Entry 7SCB (electron microscopy, 2.50 A resolution); this record covers chains AI and BE of the 29 polymer chains in the assembly.

Chain AI:
Name: Allophycocyanin beta chain
Source organism: Synechocystis sp. PCC 6803 substr. Kazusa
Reference sequence: Q01952 (APCB_SYNY3); residues 1-161 here = UniProt positions 1-161
Chain sequence (161 residues; numbered 1 to 161; the number before each row is that of its first residue):
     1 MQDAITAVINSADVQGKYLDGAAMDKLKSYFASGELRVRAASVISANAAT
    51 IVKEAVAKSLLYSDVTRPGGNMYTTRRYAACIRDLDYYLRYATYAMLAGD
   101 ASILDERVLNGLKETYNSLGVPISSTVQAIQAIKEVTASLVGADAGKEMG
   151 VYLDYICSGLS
Glycans and other covalent adducts: phycocyanobilin (CYC) linked to Cys-81
Ligand contacts:
  - phycocyanobilin (CYC), molecule 1: Leu-60, Val-65, Asn-71, Met-72, Arg-77, Ala-80, Arg-83, Asp-84, Leu-85, Tyr-87, Tyr-88, Tyr-91, Arg-107, Val-108, Leu-112, Thr-115, Tyr-116, Leu-119, Val-121, Pro-122, Ser-125, Thr-126
  - phycocyanobilin (CYC), molecule 2: Leu-61, Tyr-62, Ser-63, Thr-66, Tyr-73, Thr-75, Tyr-78
Swiss-Prot annotation at these positions:
  - binding site ((2R,3E)-phycocyanobilin): Cys-81
  - modified residue: Asn-71 (N4-methylasparagine)

Chain BE:
Name: Phycobiliprotein ApcE
Source organism: Synechocystis sp. PCC 6803 substr. Kazusa
Notes: EC 4.-.-.-
Reference sequence: Q55544 (APCE_SYNY3); residues 1-896 here = UniProt positions 1-896
Chain sequence (896 residues; numbered 1 to 896; the number before each row is that of its first residue):
     1 MSVKASGGSSLARPQLYQTVPVSAISQAEQQDRFLEGSELNELTAYFQSG
    51 ALRLEIAETLTQNADLIVSRAANRIFTGGSPLSYLEKPVERQPALVGASS
   101 DSRNGSVTYAESNGSGGLFGGLRSVFSSTGPIPPGFRPINIARYGPSNMQ
   151 KSLRDMSWFLRYTTYAIVAGDPNIIVVNTRGLKEVIENACSIDATIVAIQ
   201 EMRAASADYFRNNAQAKEIVLQYFDILLSEFKAPTPANKVRQGPSNDIQG
   251 LELPQSYFNAAAKRQKYAMKPGLSALEKNAVIKAAYRQIFERDITKAYSQ
   301 SISYLESQVRNGDISMKEFVRRLAKSPLYRKQFFEPFINSRALELAFRHI
   351 LGRGPSSREEVQKYFSIVSSGGLPALVDALVDSQEYADYFGEETVPYLRG
   401 LGVEAQECRNWGMQQDLFSYSAPFRKVPQFITTFAQYDRPLPDQHVYGSG
   451 NDPLEIQFGAIFPKETRNPSKRPAPFNKDTKRILIHRGPAVNNQVGNPSA
   501 VGEFPGSLGAKVFRLNGGLPGAKVGKNTGTSVKFGESSTQALIRAAYRQV
   551 FGRDLYEGQRLSVAEIQLENGDISVREFIKRLAKSELFLKLYWAPHYVCK
   601 AIEYMHRRLLGRPTYGRQEMNQYFDIASKQGFYAVVEAMIDSKEYSDAFG
   651 EDTVPYERYLTPGGLQMRSARVGSLREDIGQRVDKEVTPRFVELGQVSAI
   701 RTEPEIAYRSNQGVTRQRQQTKVFKLVSTYDKVAVKNAIRAAYRQVFERD
   751 LEPYIINSEFTALESKLSNNEINVKEFIEGLGTSELYMKEFYAPYPNTKV
   801 IEMGTKHFLGRAPLNQKEIQQYNQILASQGLKAFIGAMVNGMEYLQTFGE
   851 DTVPYRRFPTLPAANFPNTERLYNKLTKQDKELVVPSFTPVVKVGG
Disordered / not traced: 1, 87-130, 693-896
Glycans and other covalent adducts: phycocyanobilin (CYC) linked to Cys-190
Ligand contacts:
  - phycocyanobilin (CYC), molecule 1: Pro-14, Gln-249, Leu-251, Leu-253, Tyr-257, Leu-401, Ala-405, Gln-406, Glu-407, Cys-408, Trp-411
  - phycocyanobilin (CYC), molecule 2: Phe-76, Ile-139, Tyr-144, Asn-148, Lys-151, Ser-152, Arg-154, Asp-155, Met-156, Trp-158, Phe-159, Tyr-162, Asn-178, Thr-179, Leu-182, Val-185, Ile-186, Ala-189, Thr-195, Phe-231
  - phycocyanobilin (CYC), molecule 3: Arg-292, Tyr-298, Tyr-420, Phe-424
  - phycocyanobilin (CYC), molecule 4: Tyr-304, Ser-307, Gln-308, Arg-310, Asn-311, Asp-313
  - phycocyanobilin (CYC), molecule 5: Ile-338, Asn-339, Ser-340, Arg-358, Gln-362, Phe-365, Ile-431
  - phycocyanobilin (CYC), molecule 6: Tyr-447, Tyr-597, Val-598, Cys-599, Arg-617, Asn-621, Phe-624
  - phycocyanobilin (CYC), molecule 7: Ile-456, Gln-457, Phe-458, Gly-459, Ile-461, Arg-553
  - phycocyanobilin (CYC), molecule 8: Ile-483, Leu-484, Ile-485, His-486, Ala-490, Asn-493, Val-495
  - phycocyanobilin (CYC), molecule 9: Lys-533, Val-563, Ile-566, Glu-569, Asn-570
Swiss-Prot annotation at these positions:
  - binding site ((2R,3E)-phycocyanobilin): Cys-190

How chain AI and chain BE interact:
Pairs across the interface (66; chain AI residue first):
  Met-1(AI) / Glu-335(BE)  hydrogen bond (backbone-side chain)
  Ala-57(AI) / Arg-682(BE)  hydrogen bond (backbone-side chain)
  Lys-58(AI) / Arg-682(BE)  hydrogen bond (backbone-side chain)
  Ser-59(AI) / Gln-681(BE)
  Ser-59(AI) / Arg-682(BE)  hydrogen bond (backbone-backbone)
  Leu-61(AI) / Arg-682(BE)  hydrogen bond (backbone-side chain)
  Tyr-62(AI) / Arg-682(BE)
  Ser-63(AI) / Arg-682(BE)
  Arg-76(AI) / Gln-362(BE)
  Arg-83(AI) / Phe-365(BE)
  Arg-83(AI) / Ser-366(BE)  hydrogen bond
  Arg-83(AI) / Ser-369(BE)
  Tyr-87(AI) / Asn-339(BE)  hydrogen bond
  Tyr-87(AI) / Phe-365(BE)  hydrophobic
  Tyr-87(AI) / Val-368(BE)
  Tyr-87(AI) / Ser-369(BE)  hydrogen bond
  Tyr-91(AI) / Asn-339(BE)  hydrogen bond
  Glu-106(AI) / Glu-335(BE)
  Glu-106(AI) / Pro-336(BE)
  Glu-106(AI) / Phe-337(BE)
  Glu-106(AI) / Ile-338(BE)
  Arg-107(AI) / Phe-334(BE)  hydrogen bond (side chain-backbone)
  Arg-107(AI) / Glu-335(BE)
  Arg-107(AI) / Phe-337(BE)  hydrogen bond (side chain-backbone)
  Arg-107(AI) / Ile-338(BE)
  Arg-107(AI) / Asn-339(BE)  hydrogen bond
  Val-108(AI) / Ile-338(BE)
  Leu-109(AI) / Ile-338(BE)
  Asn-110(AI) / Ile-338(BE)
  Asn-110(AI) / Lys-426(BE)
  Gly-111(AI) / Val-427(BE)
  Gly-111(AI) / Pro-428(BE)
  Glu-114(AI) / Val-427(BE)
  Glu-114(AI) / Thr-432(BE)
  Glu-114(AI) / Ser-470(BE)
  Glu-114(AI) / Arg-472(BE)  salt bridge
  Thr-115(AI) / Pro-428(BE)
  Thr-115(AI) / Ile-431(BE)
  Thr-115(AI) / Thr-432(BE)
  Asn-117(AI) / Arg-439(BE)  hydrogen bond (backbone-side chain)
  Ser-118(AI) / Thr-432(BE)
  Ser-118(AI) / Ala-435(BE)
  Ser-118(AI) / Gln-436(BE)
  Ser-118(AI) / Arg-439(BE)  hydrogen bond (backbone-side chain)
  Leu-119(AI) / Arg-358(BE)
  Leu-119(AI) / Ala-435(BE)  hydrophobic
  Leu-119(AI) / Arg-439(BE)
  Gly-120(AI) / Arg-439(BE)
  Ile-123(AI) / Gln-666(BE)
  Ser-124(AI) / Ile-679(BE)
  Ser-125(AI) / Gly-680(BE)
  Val-127(AI) / Ala-670(BE)
  Val-127(AI) / Leu-675(BE)  hydrophobic
  Gln-128(AI) / Leu-675(BE)
  Gln-128(AI) / Arg-676(BE)  hydrogen bond (side chain-backbone)
  Gln-128(AI) / Glu-677(BE)  hydrogen bond (side chain-backbone)
  Gln-128(AI) / Gln-681(BE)  hydrogen bond
  Gln-131(AI) / Val-672(BE)
  Asp-154(AI) / Val-672(BE)
  Cys-157(AI) / Ala-670(BE)
  Cys-157(AI) / Val-672(BE)  hydrophobic
  Ser-158(AI) / Arg-671(BE)
  Ser-161(AI) / Gln-666(BE)
  Ser-161(AI) / Met-667(BE)
  Ser-161(AI) / Ala-670(BE)
  Ser-161(AI) / Arg-671(BE)
Other interface residues (no listed pair), chain AI (37 interface residues in all): Leu-60, Leu-112, Lys-113, Lys-134
Other interface residues (no listed pair), chain BE (35 interface residues in all): Asp-678

Overview:
The interface between chain AI and chain BE involves 37 residues on one side and 35 on the other; the contacts
include 17 hydrogen bonds and 1 salt bridge. Polar contacts include Glu-114(AI)/Arg-472(BE),
Met-1(AI)/Glu-335(BE) and Ala-57(AI)/Arg-682(BE). Ligands of chain AI: phycocyanobilin.
Chain AI is Allophycocyanin beta chain and chain BE is Phycobiliprotein ApcE, both from Synechocystis sp. PCC
6803 substr. Kazusa; the structure, B-cylinder of Synechocystis PCC 6803 Phycobilisome, complex with OCP -
local refinement, was determined by electron microscopy, deposited together with 7SC7, 7SC9 and 7SCC.
